Entry 2VPY (X-ray diffraction, 2.50 A resolution); this record covers chains B and F of the 6 polymer chains in the assembly.

== Chain B (and F) ==
Name: Nrfc protein
Organism: Thermus thermophilus
Notes: chain F of this document is another copy of the same molecule, construct and numbering; everything in this record applies to it too
Reference sequence: Q72LA5 (Q72LA5_THET2); residues 1-195 here = UniProt positions 1-195
Chain sequence (195 residues; row label = number of the first residue in the row):
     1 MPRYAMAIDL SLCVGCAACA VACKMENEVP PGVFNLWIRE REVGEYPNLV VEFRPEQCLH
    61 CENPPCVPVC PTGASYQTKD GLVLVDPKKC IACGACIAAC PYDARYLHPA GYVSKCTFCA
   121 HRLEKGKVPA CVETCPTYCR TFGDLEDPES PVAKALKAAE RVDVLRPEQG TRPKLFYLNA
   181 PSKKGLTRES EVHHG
Not modelled in the structure: 195
Bound ions: 4Fe-4S cluster Fe site 1: C13, C16, C19, C135; 4Fe-4S cluster Fe site 2: C23, C116, C119, C131; 4Fe-4S cluster Fe site 3: C58, C61, C66, C100; 4Fe-4S cluster Fe site 4: C70, C90, C93, C96
Ligand contacts:
  - 4Fe-4S cluster (SF4), molecule 1: M6, C23, N27, N35, L36, Q57, C116, T117, F118, C119, P129, A130, C131
  - 4Fe-4S cluster (SF4), molecule 2: I8, C13, V14, G15, C16, A17, A18, C19, I38, P55, T134, C135, P136, T137, C139, R140
  - 4Fe-4S cluster (SF4), molecule 3: C58, L59, H60, C61, P64, P65, C66, V83, C100, P101, Y102, A104, R105, K115
  - 4Fe-4S cluster (SF4), molecule 4: C70, P71, T72, A74, S75, V85, K89, C90, I91, A92, C93, G94, A95, C96, R105, V113

== How chain B and chain F interact ==
Residue-residue contacts - 17 pairs, chain B then chain F:
  N48(B) - K157(F)
  L156(B) - K183(F)  hydrogen bond (backbone-side chain)
  K157(B) - K183(F)  hydrogen bond (backbone-side chain)
  A159(B) - K183(F)  hydrogen bond (backbone-side chain)
  E160(B) - K183(F)
  R161(B) - R161(F)
  R161(B) - K183(F)
  V162(B) - K183(F)  hydrogen bond (backbone-backbone)
  V162(B) - K184(F)
  E168(B) - E168(F)
  K183(B) - L156(F)  hydrogen bond (side chain-backbone)
  K183(B) - K157(F)  hydrogen bond (side chain-backbone)
  K183(B) - A159(F)  hydrogen bond (side chain-backbone)
  K183(B) - E160(F)
  K183(B) - R161(F)
  K183(B) - V162(F)  hydrogen bond (backbone-backbone)
  K184(B) - V162(F)
Also at the interface, not in a pair above, chain B (12 interface residues in all): A158, F176
Also at the interface, not in a pair above, chain F (12 interface residues in all): A158, F176, R188

== Overview ==
The chain B/chain F interface involves 12 residues from each chain; the contacts include 8 hydrogen bonds.
Polar pairs include L156(B)-K183(F), K157(B)-K183(F) and A159(B)-K183(F). Ligands of chain B: 4 copies of
4Fe-4S cluster. C13(B), C16(B), C19(B) and C135(B) form the 4Fe-4S cluster Fe site 1.
Chain B and chain F are both Nrfc protein (Thermus thermophilus); the structure, Polysulfide reductase with
bound quinone inhibitor, pentachlorophenol (PCP), was determined by X-ray diffraction together with 2VPW, 2VPX
and 2VPZ from the same study.
